Entry 5NZ4 (X-ray diffraction, 1.36 A resolution); this record covers chain B.

[Chain B]
Name: neuraminidase
Organism: unidentified influenza virus
UniProtKB: C6KQL9 (C6KQL9_9INFA); residues 82-469 here correspond to UniProt positions 72-459 (UniProt number = residue number - 10)
Sequence (388 residues; row label = number of the first residue in the row):
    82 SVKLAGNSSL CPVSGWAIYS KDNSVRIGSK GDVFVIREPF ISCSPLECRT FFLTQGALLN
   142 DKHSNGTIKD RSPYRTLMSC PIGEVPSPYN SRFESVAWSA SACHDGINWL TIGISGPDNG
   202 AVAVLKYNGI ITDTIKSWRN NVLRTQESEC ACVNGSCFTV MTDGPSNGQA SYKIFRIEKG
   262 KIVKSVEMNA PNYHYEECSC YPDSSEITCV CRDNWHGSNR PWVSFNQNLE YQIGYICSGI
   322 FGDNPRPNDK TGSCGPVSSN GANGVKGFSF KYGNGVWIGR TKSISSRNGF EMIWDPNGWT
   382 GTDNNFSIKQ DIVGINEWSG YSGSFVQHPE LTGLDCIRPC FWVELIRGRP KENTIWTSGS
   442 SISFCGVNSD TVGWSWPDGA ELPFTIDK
Disordered / not traced: 469
Differences from the reference sequence: conflict Val223 (Ile213 in C6KQL9)
Disulfides: Cys92-Cys417, Cys124-Cys129, Cys184-Cys231, Cys233-Cys238, Cys279-Cys292, Cys281-Cys290, Cys318-Cys335, Cys421-Cys446
Covalent attachments: N-acetylglucosamine (NAG) linked to Asn88, Asn146, Asn235

[Overview]
Chain B is neuraminidase (unidentified influenza virus); the structure, Complex of I223V mutant variant of
neuraminidase from H1N1 influenza virus with oseltamivir, was determined by X-ray diffraction (same
publication as 5NWE, 5NZE, 5NZF and 5NZN).
